Entry 3ULA (X-ray diffraction, 3.60 A resolution); this record covers chains A and D.

[Chain A]
Protein: Toll-like receptor 4, Variable lymphocyte receptor B
Source organism: Homo sapiens
UniProt: chimeric construct of O00206, Q4G1L2: residues 27-228 from O00206 (TLR4_HUMAN) positions 27-228 (same numbers); residues 229-302 from Q4G1L2 positions 126-199 (UniProt number = residue number - 103)
Sequence (279 residues; each row starts with the number of its first residue):
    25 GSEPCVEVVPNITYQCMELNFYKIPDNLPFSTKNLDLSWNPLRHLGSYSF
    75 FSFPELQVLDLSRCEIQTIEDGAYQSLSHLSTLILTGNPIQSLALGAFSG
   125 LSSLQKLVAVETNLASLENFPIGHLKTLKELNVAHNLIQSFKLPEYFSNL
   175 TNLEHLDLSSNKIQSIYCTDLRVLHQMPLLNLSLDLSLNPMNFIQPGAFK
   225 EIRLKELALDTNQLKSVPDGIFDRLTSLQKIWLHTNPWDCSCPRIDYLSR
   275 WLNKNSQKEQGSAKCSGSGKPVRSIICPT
Not modelled in the structure: 25-26, 303
Construct notes: expression tag (25-26, 303); engineered mutation Trp63 (Phe in O00206)
Swiss-Prot annotation at these positions:
  - glycosylation (N-linked (GlcNAc...) asparagine): Asn35, Asn173, Asn205
Cystine bridges: Cys29-Cys40, Cys264-Cys289, Cys266-Cys301
Glycans and other covalent adducts: N-acetylglucosamine (NAG) linked to Asn35, Asn205
Small-molecule neighbours:
  - eritoran (E55; 3-O-decyl-2-deoxy-6-O-{2-deoxy-3-O-[(3R)-3-methoxydecyl]-6-O-methyl-2-[(11Z)-octadec-11-enoylamino]-4-O-phosphono-beta-D-glucopyranosyl}-2-[(3-oxotetradecanoyl)amino]-1-O-phosphono-alpha-D-glucopyranose): Cys264, Cys266, Lys294, Pro295, Ser298, Ile299, Ile300, Cys301, Pro302
  - N-acetylglucosamine (NAG; 2-acetamido-2-deoxy-beta-D-glucopyranose): His148, Lys150, Asn173

[Chain D]
Protein: Lymphocyte antigen 96
Source organism: Homo sapiens
UniProt: Q9Y6Y9 (LY96_HUMAN); numbering as in UniProt (aligned over 19-158)
Sequence (142 residues; numbered 17 to 158; the number before each row is that of its first residue):
    17 GSQKQYWVCNSSDASISYTYCDKMQYPISINVNPCIELKGSKGLLHIFYI
    67 PRRDLKQLYFNLYITVNTMNLPKRKEVICRGSDDDYSFCRALKGETVNTT
   117 ISFSFKGIKFSKGKYKCVVEAISGSPEEMLFCLEFVILHQPN
Not modelled in the structure: 17-18
Construct notes: expression tag (17-18)
Swiss-Prot annotation at these positions:
  - region: Phe119 to Gly123 (Interaction with lipopolysaccharide)
  - glycosylation (N-linked (GlcNAc...) asparagine): Asn26, Asn114
  - natural variant: Gly56 (R56G: this construct carries the variant)
  - mutagenesis: Cys95 (C95Y: Abolishes LPS-response)
Cystine bridges: Cys25-Cys51, Cys37-Cys148, Cys95-Cys105
Small-molecule neighbours: eritoran (E55; 3-O-decyl-2-deoxy-6-O-{2-deoxy-3-O-[(3R)-3-methoxydecyl]-6-O-methyl-2-[(11Z)-octadec-11-enoylamino]-4-O-phosphono-beta-D-glucopyranosyl}-2-[(3-oxotetradecanoyl)amino]-1-O-phosphono-alpha-D-glucopyranose): Ile46, Val48, Ile52, Leu61, Ile63, Tyr65, Leu71, Phe76, Leu78, Ile80, Leu87, Tyr102, Phe104, Val113, Ile117, Ser118, Phe119, Ser120, Phe121, Lys122, Gly123, Ile124, Cys133, Val135, Leu146, Phe147, Leu149, Phe151, Ile153

[Interface between chain A and chain D]
Residue-residue contacts (20):
  Ser273(A) with Arg90(D)
  Arg274(A) with Lys89(D), hydrogen bond (side chain-backbone); Arg90(D)
  Asn277(A) with Arg90(D); Lys91(D); Glu92(D), hydrogen bond; Val93(D), hydrogen bond (side chain-backbone)
  Ser280(A) with Val93(D); Arg96(D)
  Lys294(A) with Ser120(D), hydrogen bond; Lys122(D)
  Arg297(A) with Glu92(D); Arg96(D)
  Ile299(A) with Arg90(D), hydrogen bond (backbone-side chain)
  Ile300(A) with Leu78(D), hydrophobic; Arg90(D); Glu92(D)
  Cys301(A) with Leu87(D); Arg90(D)
  Pro302(A) with Leu87(D)
Interface residues without a listed pair, chain A (14 interface residues in all): Asp270, Lys278, Ser286, Ser298
Interface residues without a listed pair, chain D (11 interface residues in all): Pro88
Interface features reported in the paper:
  - hot spots on chain A (mutagenesis) - M41E, M41E/F63W (Kd 26 pM), V132F, V134L, V134L/H159Q (Kd 138 pM), H159Q, D181E: increased binding to Lymphocyte antigen 96 (chain D)
  - hot spots on chain A (mutagenesis) - F63W/D181E (K_D_ = 39 nM): unchanged binding to Lymphocyte antigen 96 (chain D)

[Summary]
14 residues of chain A and 11 residues of chain D are in contact; the contacts include 5 hydrogen bonds. Polar
pairs include Arg274(A)-Lys89(D), Asn277(A)-Glu92(D) and Asn277(A)-Val93(D). From the paper: M41E, M41E/F63W
and V132F of chain A, among others, increase binding to Lymphocyte antigen 96 (chain D); F63W/D181E of chain A
leave binding to Lymphocyte antigen 96 (chain D) unchanged; 8 substitutions were tested in all.
Here chain A is Toll-like receptor 4, Variable lymphocyte receptor B and chain D is Lymphocyte antigen 96,
both from Homo sapiens. Entry 3ULA (Crystal structure of the TV3 mutant F63W-MD-2-Eritoran complex) was
determined by X-ray diffraction, deposited together with 3UL9, 3UL7 and 3UL8.
